Entry 2CAX (X-ray diffraction, 2.90 A resolution); this record covers chains A and Y of the 8 polymer chains in the assembly.

# Chain A
Molecule: Orf omega
From: Streptococcus pyogenes
Notes: fragment: ribbon-helix-helix domain, residues 20-71
UniProtKB: Q57468 (Q57468_STRPY); numbering as in UniProt (aligned over 20-71)
Chain sequence (53 residues; row label = number of the first residue in the row):
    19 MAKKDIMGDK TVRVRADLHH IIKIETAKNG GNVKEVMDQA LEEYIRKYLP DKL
Sequence notes: expression tag (19)
From the paper describing this entry:
  - mutagenesis - T29A (100-fold): decreased binding to PcopS

# Chain Y
Molecule: 18-nt DNA strand
Sequence (18 nucleotides; each row starts with the number of its first residue):
    21 CTTGTGACTT GTGATTCG

# Chain A / chain Y interface
Contacting residue pairs - 9 pairs, chain A then chain Y:
  Thr29(A) with DT32(Y), base contact
  Arg31(A) with DG33(Y), base contact
  His37(A) with DT32(Y), salt bridge to the phosphate
  Lys41(A) with DT32(Y), salt bridge to the phosphate
  Asn50(A) with DT30(Y), phosphate contact; DG31(Y), phosphate contact
  Val51(A) with DG31(Y), hydrogen bond to the phosphate
  Lys52(A) with DT30(Y), phosphate contact; DG31(Y), hydrogen bond to the phosphate
Also at the interface, not in a pair above, chain A (8 interface residues in all): Asp27
Also at the interface, not in a pair above, chain Y (5 interface residues in all): DA34

# Summary
8 residues of chain A and 5 residues of chain Y are in contact, with 2 hydrogen bonds and 2 salt bridges.
Polar pairs include Val51(A)-DG31(Y), Lys52(A)-DG31(Y) and His37(A)-DT32(Y). From the paper: T29A of chain A
reduces binding to PcopS.
Here chain A is Orf omega (Streptococcus pyogenes) and chain Y is an 18-nt DNA strand. Entry 2CAX (Structural
basis for cooperative binding of ribbon-helix-helix repressor omega to mutated direct DNA heptad repeats) was
determined by X-ray diffraction together with 2BNW and 2BNZ from the same study.
